Entry 8IW7 (electron microscopy, 2.97 A resolution); this record covers chains A and S of the 5 polymer chains in the assembly.

== Chain A ==
Name: Guanine nucleotide-binding protein subunit alpha isoforms short
From: Homo sapiens
Sequence (362 residues; numbered 0 to 394; 33 numbers in that range are skipped by the numbering (no residue carries them; nothing is unmodelled there); the number before each row is that of its first residue; numbering starts at 0):
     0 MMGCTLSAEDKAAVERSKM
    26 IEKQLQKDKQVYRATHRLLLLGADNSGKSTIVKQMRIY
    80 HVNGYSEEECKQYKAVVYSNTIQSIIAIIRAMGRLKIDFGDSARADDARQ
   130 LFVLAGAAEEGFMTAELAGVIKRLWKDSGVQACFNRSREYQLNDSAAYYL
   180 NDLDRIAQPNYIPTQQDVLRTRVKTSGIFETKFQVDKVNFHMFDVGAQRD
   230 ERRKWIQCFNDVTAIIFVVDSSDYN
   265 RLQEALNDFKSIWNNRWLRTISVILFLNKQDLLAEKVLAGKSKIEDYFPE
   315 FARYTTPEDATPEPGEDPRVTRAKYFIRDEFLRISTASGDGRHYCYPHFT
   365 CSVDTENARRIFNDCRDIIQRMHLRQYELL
Unresolved in the structure: 0-3, 80-203

== Chain S ==
Name: scFv16
Notes: antibody fragment or engineered binder
Sequence (285 residues; each row starts with the number of its first residue; numbers below 1 keep their minus sign (Met-36 is residue -36)):
   -36 MLLVNQSHQGFNKEHTSKMVSAIVLYVLLAAAAHSAFAVQLVESGGGLVQ
    14 PGGSRKLSCSASGFAFSSFGMHWVRQAPEKGLEWVAYISSGSGTIYYADT
    64 VKGRFTISRDDPKNTLFLQMTSLRSEDTAMYYCVRSIYYYGSSPFDFWGQ
   114 GTTLTVSAGGGGSGGGGSGGGGSADIVMTQATSSVPVTPGESVSISCRSS
   164 KSLLHSNGNTYLYWFLQRPGQSPQLLIYRMSNLASGVPDRFSGSGSGTAF
   214 TLTISRLEAEDVGVYYCMQHLEYPLTFGAGTKLEL
Unresolved in the structure: -36 to 1, 122-135, 159, 218
Cystine bridges: Cys22-Cys96

== Interface between chain A and chain S ==
Residue-residue contacts (22; chain A residue first):
  Thr4(A) - His168(S)
  Leu5(A) - His168(S)
  Ser6(A) - His168(S)  hydrogen bond (backbone-side chain)
  Ser6(A) - Tyr174(S)  hydrogen bond
  Ala7(A) - His233(S)
  Ala7(A) - Leu234(S)
  Glu8(A) - Tyr101(S)
  Glu8(A) - Pro107(S)
  Glu8(A) - Tyr174(S)
  Glu8(A) - Tyr176(S)  hydrogen bond
  Glu8(A) - Arg192(S)  salt bridge
  Glu8(A) - His233(S)
  Asp9(A) - Asn170(S)
  Ala11(A) - Tyr101(S)  hydrophobic
  Ala12(A) - Tyr101(S)
  Glu14(A) - Ser52(S)  hydrogen bond
  Glu14(A) - Ser53(S)  hydrogen bond
  Arg15(A) - Ile100(S)
  Arg15(A) - Tyr101(S)
  Arg15(A) - Tyr102(S)
  Met18(A) - Ser53(S)
  Met18(A) - Gly54(S)
Interface residues without a listed pair, chain S (17 interface residues in all): Ser31, Tyr50, Glu235

== Summary ==
11 residues of chain A face 17 of chain S across their interface, with 5 hydrogen bonds and 1 salt bridge.
Polar contacts include Glu8(A)-Arg192(S), Ser6(A)-His168(S) and Ser6(A)-Tyr174(S).
Here chain A is Guanine nucleotide-binding protein subunit alpha isoforms short (Homo sapiens) and chain S is
scFv16. Entry 8IW7 (Cryo-EM structure of the PEA-bound mTAAR9-Gs complex) was determined by electron
microscopy together with 8ITF, 8IW1, 8IW4 and 8IW9 from the same study.
